Entry 7MFS (X-ray diffraction, 1.51 A resolution); this record covers chains BBB and AAA.

== Chain BBB (and AAA) ==
Molecule: N-acetylmannosamine-6-phosphate 2-epimerase
From: Staphylococcus aureus
Notes: EC 5.1.3.9; chain AAA of this document is another copy of the same molecule, construct and numbering; everything in this record applies to it too
UniProt: X5EM89 (X5EM89_STAAU); residues 1-222 here = UniProt positions 1-222
Amino-acid sequence (222 residues; numbered 1 to 222; the number before each row is that of its first residue):
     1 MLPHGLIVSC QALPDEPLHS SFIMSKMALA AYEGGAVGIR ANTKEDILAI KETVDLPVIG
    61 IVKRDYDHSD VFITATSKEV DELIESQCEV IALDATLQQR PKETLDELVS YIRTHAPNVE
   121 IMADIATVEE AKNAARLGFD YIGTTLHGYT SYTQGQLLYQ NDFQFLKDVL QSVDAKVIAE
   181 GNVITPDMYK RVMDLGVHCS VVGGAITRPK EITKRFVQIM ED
Residues lining bound ligands: N-acetylmannosamine-6-phosphate / N-acetyl-D-glucosamine-6-phosphate: S9, Q11, R40, I61, K63, F72, I73, T145, L146, Y149, E180, G181, N182, V183, V201, V202, G203, G204, R208
What the authors report for this chain:
  - contacts within the chain: R40-E180 (salt bridge)
  - binding site for N-acetylmannosamine-6-phosphate: Q11, R40, K63, Y149, E180, G181, N182, G203, G204, R208
  - binding site for N-acetyl-D-glucosamine-6-phosphate: K63, E180, R208
  - catalytic residues: K63
  - catalytic residues: Q11, R40, E180 (proposed by the authors, not directly observed)
  - mutagenesis - R40A, K63A, K63E, D124A, D124Q: abolished catalytic activity
  - mutagenesis - Q11A, Q11S, R208A: decreased catalytic activity

== How chain BBB and chain AAA interact ==
Contacting residue pairs (77):
  L6(BBB) - T213(AAA)
  L6(BBB) - F216(AAA)  hydrophobic
  L6(BBB) - V217(AAA)  hydrophobic
  P17(BBB) - K26(AAA)
  P17(BBB) - L29(AAA)  hydrophobic
  P17(BBB) - A30(AAA)  hydrophobic
  P17(BBB) - E33(AAA)
  L18(BBB) - K26(AAA)
  L18(BBB) - M27(AAA)  hydrophobic
  F22(BBB) - I23(AAA)  hydrophobic
  I23(BBB) - F22(AAA)  hydrophobic
  I23(BBB) - I23(AAA)  hydrophobic
  I23(BBB) - K26(AAA)
  K26(BBB) - P17(AAA)
  K26(BBB) - L18(AAA)
  M27(BBB) - L18(AAA)  hydrophobic
  M27(BBB) - P209(AAA)  hydrophobic
  A30(BBB) - P17(AAA)  hydrophobic
  A30(BBB) - P209(AAA)  hydrophobic
  A30(BBB) - K210(AAA)
  A31(BBB) - T213(AAA)
  E33(BBB) - P17(AAA)
  E33(BBB) - K210(AAA)  salt bridge
  G34(BBB) - K210(AAA)
  G34(BBB) - T213(AAA)
  G34(BBB) - K214(AAA)
  G34(BBB) - V217(AAA)
  G35(BBB) - V217(AAA)
  A36(BBB) - T213(AAA)
  I184(BBB) - F216(AAA)
  T185(BBB) - F216(AAA)
  P186(BBB) - R215(AAA)
  P186(BBB) - F216(AAA)
  P186(BBB) - I219(AAA)
  Y189(BBB) - F216(AAA)
  Y189(BBB) - I219(AAA)  hydrophobic
  Y189(BBB) - M220(AAA)  hydrophobic
  K190(BBB) - I219(AAA)
  K190(BBB) - M220(AAA)
  M193(BBB) - M220(AAA)  hydrophobic
  V202(BBB) - F216(AAA)  hydrophobic
  A205(BBB) - I212(AAA)
  A205(BBB) - F216(AAA)  hydrophobic
  I206(BBB) - P209(AAA)
  I206(BBB) - I212(AAA)
  I206(BBB) - T213(AAA)
  P209(BBB) - M27(AAA)  hydrophobic
  P209(BBB) - A30(AAA)  hydrophobic
  P209(BBB) - I206(AAA)
  K210(BBB) - A30(AAA)
  K210(BBB) - E33(AAA)  salt bridge
  K210(BBB) - G34(AAA)
  I212(BBB) - A205(AAA)
  I212(BBB) - I206(AAA)  hydrophobic
  I212(BBB) - I212(AAA)  hydrophobic
  T213(BBB) - L6(AAA)
  T213(BBB) - A31(AAA)
  T213(BBB) - G34(AAA)
  T213(BBB) - A36(AAA)
  T213(BBB) - I206(AAA)
  K214(BBB) - G34(AAA)
  R215(BBB) - P186(AAA)
  F216(BBB) - L6(AAA)  hydrophobic
  F216(BBB) - I184(AAA)
  F216(BBB) - T185(AAA)
  F216(BBB) - P186(AAA)
  F216(BBB) - Y189(AAA)
  F216(BBB) - A205(AAA)  hydrophobic
  V217(BBB) - G34(AAA)
  V217(BBB) - G35(AAA)
  I219(BBB) - P186(AAA)
  I219(BBB) - D187(AAA)
  I219(BBB) - Y189(AAA)  hydrophobic
  I219(BBB) - K190(AAA)
  M220(BBB) - Y189(AAA)  hydrophobic
  M220(BBB) - K190(AAA)
  M220(BBB) - M193(AAA)  hydrophobic
Also at the interface, not in a pair above, chain BBB (35 interface residues in all): V8, V183, D187
Also at the interface, not in a pair above, chain AAA (36 interface residues in all): V8, V183, V202

== In short ==
Chain BBB and chain AAA form an interface of 35 and 36 residues respectively, with 2 salt bridges. The
salt-bridged pair is E33(BBB)-K210(AAA). From the paper: catalytic residues K63(BBB), Q11(BBB) and R40(BBB)
among others; R40A, K63A and K63E of chain BBB, among others, abolish catalytic activity; 8 substitutions were
tested in all.
Chain BBB and chain AAA are both N-acetylmannosamine-6-phosphate 2-epimerase (Staphylococcus aureus); the
structure, N-Acetylmannosamine-6-phosphate 2-epimerase from Staphylococcus aureus (strain MRSA USA300) with
substrate and product bound, was determined by X-ray diffraction, deposited together with 7MQT, 7MFN and 6VVA.
